PDB entry 5C0Y | X-ray diffraction, 2.10 A resolution | chains A and C

== Chain A ==
Protein: Exosome complex exonuclease RRP6
Organism: Saccharomyces cerevisiae (strain ATCC 204508 / S288c)
Notes: EC 3.1.13.-
UniProt: Q12149 (RRP6_YEAST); numbering as in UniProt (aligned over 122-518)
Chain sequence (402 residues; numbered 117 to 518; the number before each row is that of its first residue):
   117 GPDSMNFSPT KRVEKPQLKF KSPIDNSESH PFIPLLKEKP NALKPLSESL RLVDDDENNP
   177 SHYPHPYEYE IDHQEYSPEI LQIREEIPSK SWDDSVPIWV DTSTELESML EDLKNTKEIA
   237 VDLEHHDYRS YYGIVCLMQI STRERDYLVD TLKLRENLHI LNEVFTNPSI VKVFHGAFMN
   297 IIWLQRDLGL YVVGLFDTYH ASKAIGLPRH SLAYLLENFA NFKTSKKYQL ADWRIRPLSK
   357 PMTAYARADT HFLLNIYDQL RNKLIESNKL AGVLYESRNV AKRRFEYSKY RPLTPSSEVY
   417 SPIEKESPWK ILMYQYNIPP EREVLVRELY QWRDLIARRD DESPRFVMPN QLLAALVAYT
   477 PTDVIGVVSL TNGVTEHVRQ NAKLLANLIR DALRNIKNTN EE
Disordered / not traced: 117-126, 173-175, 516-518
Construct notes: expression tag (117-121); engineered mutation Asn-296 (Asp in Q12149)
Curated features (UniProtKB/Swiss-Prot):
  - binding site (Mn(2+)): Asp-238, Glu-240, Asp-365
  - binding site (Zn(2+)): Asp-238, Glu-240, Asp-365
  - binding site (AMP): Glu-240, His-241, Trp-299, Lys-342, Gln-345
  - binding site (UMP): Glu-240, His-241, Trp-299, Lys-342, Gln-345
  - modified residue: Ser-138 (Phosphoserine)
  - mutagenesis: Gln-133 (Q133A: No significant effects on growth rates and degradation of 5' ETS RNA, increased accumulation of extended forms of snR40 snoRNA and 5.8S + 30 nt RNA; when associated with A-142), Asn-142 (N142A: No significant effects on growth rates and degradation of 5' ETS RNA, increased accumulation of extended forms of snR40 snoRNA and 5.8S + 30 nt RNA; when associated with A-133), Asp-238 (D238A: Temperature-sensitive mutant. Abolishes exonuclease activity and increases accumulation of 5.8S + 30 nt RNA, 5' ETS RNA, U24 + 3 nt RNA and poly(A)+ snoRNAs ...), Glu-240 (E240A: Temperature-sensitive mutant. Abolishes exonuclease activity and increases accumulation of 5.8S + 30 nt RNA, 5' ETS RNA and U24 + 3 nt RNA), Tyr-361 (Y361A: Temperature-sensitive mutant. Abolishes exonuclease activity and increases accumulation of 5.8S + 30 nt RNA, 5' ETS RNA and U24 + 3 nt RNA; Y361F: Temperature-sensitive mutant ...), Asp-365 (D365A: Temperature-sensitive mutant. Abolishes exonuclease activity and increases accumulation of 5.8S + 30 nt RNA, 5' ETS RNA and U24 + 3 nt RNA), Trp-448 (W448A: No significant effects on growth at different temperatures, in vitro exonuclease activity and processing 5.8S rRNA, U24 snoRNA and ETS RNA), Arg-449 (R449A: No significant effects on growth at different temperatures and processing 5.8S rRNA, U24 snoRNA and ETS RNA. Reduces exonuclease activity), Asp-456 (D456A: No significant effects on growth at different temperatures, in vitro exonuclease activity and processing 5.8S rRNA, U24 snoRNA and ETS RNA), Asp-457 (D457A: No significant effects on growth rates at different temperatures, processing 5' ETS RNA and poly(A)+ snoRNAs, non-significant or moderate defects in 5.8S rRNA processing resulting in ...)

== Chain C ==
Molecule: poly U RNA
Sequence (15 nucleotides; row label = number of the first residue in the row):
     1 UUUUUUUUUU UUUUU
Disordered / not traced: 6-15

== Interface between chain A and chain C ==
Contacting residue pairs (5; chain A residue first):
  Tyr-244(A) / U2(C)  stacking on the base
  Arg-461(A) / U2(C)  base contact
  Pro-465(A) / U2(C)  sugar contact
  Val-490(A) / U1(C)  phosphate contact
  Thr-491(A) / U1(C)  phosphate contact
Interface residues without a listed pair, chain A (6 interface residues in all): Asn-466
Interface residues without a listed pair, chain C (4 interface residues in all): U3, U4

== In short ==
The interface between chain A and chain C involves 6 residues on one side and 4 on the other, with 1 aromatic
stacking contact. From UniProt: 3 Mn2+-binding residues, 3 Zn2+-binding residues, 5 AMP-binding residues and 5
UMP-binding residues on chain A.
Here chain A is Exosome complex exonuclease RRP6 (Saccharomyces cerevisiae (strain ATCC 204508 / S288c)) and
chain C is poly U RNA. Entry 5C0Y (Crystal structure of the Rrp6 catalytic domain bound to poly(U) RNA) was
determined by X-ray diffraction, deposited together with 5C0X and 5C0W.
